PDB entry 6QIO | X-ray diffraction, 1.95 A resolution | chains B and C of the 3 polymer chains in the assembly

== Chain B ==
Protein: IgG receptor FcRn large subunit p51
From: Homo sapiens
UniProtKB: P55899 (FCGRN_HUMAN); residues 1-274 here correspond to UniProt positions 24-297 (UniProt number = residue number + 23)
Sequence (274 residues; row label = number of the first residue in the row):
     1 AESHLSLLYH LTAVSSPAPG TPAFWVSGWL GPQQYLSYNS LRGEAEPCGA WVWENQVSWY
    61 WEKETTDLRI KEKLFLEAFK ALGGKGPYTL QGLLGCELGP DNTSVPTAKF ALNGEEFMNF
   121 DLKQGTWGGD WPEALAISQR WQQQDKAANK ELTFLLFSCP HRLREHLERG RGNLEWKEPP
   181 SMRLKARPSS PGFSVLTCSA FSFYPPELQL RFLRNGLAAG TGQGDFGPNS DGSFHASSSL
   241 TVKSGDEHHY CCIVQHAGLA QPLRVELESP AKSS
Disordered / not traced: 1-2, 270-274
Disulfides: Cys96-Cys159, Cys198-Cys252
Covalent attachments: cysteine (CYS) linked to Cys48
Small-molecule neighbours: cysteine (CYS): Gln34, Ser37, Pro47

== Chain C ==
Protein: Beta-2-microglobulin
From: Homo sapiens
UniProtKB: P61769 (B2MG_HUMAN); residues 1-99 here correspond to UniProt positions 21-119 (UniProt number = residue number + 20)
Sequence (105 residues; each row starts with the number of its first residue):
     1 IQRTPKIQVY SRHPAENGKS NFLNCYVSGF HPSDIEVDLL KNGERIEKVE HSDLSFSKDW
    61 SFYLLYYTEF TPTEKDEYAC RVNHVTLSQP KIVKWDRDMH HHHHH
Disordered / not traced: 101-105
Differences from the reference sequence: expression tag (100-105)
Disulfides: Cys25-Cys80

== Interface between chain B and chain C ==
Residue-residue contacts (67; chain B residue first):
  His10(B) - Ser55(C)
  His10(B) - Phe56(C)  hydrogen bond (side chain-backbone)
  Leu11(B) - Phe56(C)
  Thr12(B) - Phe56(C)
  Thr12(B) - Phe62(C)
  Val14(B) - Ser33(C)
  Trp25(B) - Ser33(C)
  Trp25(B) - Leu54(C)  hydrogen bond (side chain-backbone)
  Ser27(B) - Ser55(C)  hydrogen bond
  Trp29(B) - Ser55(C)
  Trp29(B) - Tyr63(C)
  Gln34(B) - Asp53(C)  hydrogen bond
  Ser37(B) - Asp53(C)  hydrogen bond
  Thr89(B) - Phe62(C)
  Gln91(B) - His31(C)  hydrogen bond
  Gln91(B) - Phe56(C)
  Gln91(B) - Trp60(C)  hydrogen bond (side chain-backbone)
  Gln91(B) - Phe62(C)
  Gly92(B) - Phe56(C)
  Leu93(B) - Lys58(C)
  Leu93(B) - Trp60(C)  hydrophobic
  Lys109(B) - Lys58(C)
  Lys109(B) - Trp60(C)
  Phe110(B) - Trp60(C)
  Ala111(B) - Trp60(C)  hydrophobic
  Asn113(B) - Ile1(C)  hydrogen bond (backbone-backbone)
  Asn113(B) - His31(C)
  Gly114(B) - Ile1(C)
  Gly114(B) - His31(C)  hydrogen bond (backbone-side chain)
  Glu116(B) - Trp60(C)  hydrogen bond
  Arg183(B) - Pro14(C)
  Lys185(B) - Arg97(C)
  Lys185(B) - Asp98(C)  salt bridge
  Lys185(B) - Met99(C)
  Ala186(B) - Met99(C)
  Arg187(B) - Met99(C)  hydrogen bond (side chain-backbone)
  Arg187(B) - His100(C)
  Val195(B) - His100(C)
  Thr197(B) - Asp98(C)
  Thr197(B) - His100(C)  hydrogen bond (side chain-backbone)
  Ser199(B) - Asp98(C)
  Phe201(B) - Ser11(C)
  Phe201(B) - Arg12(C)
  Phe201(B) - His13(C)
  Phe201(B) - Pro14(C)
  Phe201(B) - Asp98(C)
  Ser202(B) - Arg12(C)  hydrogen bond (side chain-backbone)
  Ser202(B) - His13(C)
  Asp225(B) - Gln8(C)
  Asp225(B) - His100(C)  salt bridge
  Phe226(B) - Gln8(C)  hydrogen bond (backbone-side chain)
  Gly227(B) - Tyr10(C)
  Pro228(B) - Tyr10(C)  hydrogen bond (backbone-side chain)
  Pro228(B) - Tyr26(C)
  Pro228(B) - Leu65(C)
  Asn229(B) - Tyr10(C)
  Asn229(B) - Arg12(C)
  Asn229(B) - Asn24(C)  hydrogen bond
  Asn229(B) - Leu65(C)
  Ser230(B) - Arg12(C)
  Ser230(B) - Leu65(C)
  Ser230(B) - Tyr67(C)
  Asp231(B) - Arg12(C)  salt bridge
  His235(B) - Tyr10(C)
  His235(B) - Ser11(C)
  Ser237(B) - His100(C)
  Ser239(B) - His100(C)
Interface residues without a listed pair, chain B (40 interface residues in all): Glu115, Ser181
Interface residues without a listed pair, chain C (28 interface residues in all): Pro32, Ser52, Asp59

== Overview ==
Chain B and chain C form an interface of 40 and 28 residues respectively, with 16 hydrogen bonds and 3 salt
bridges. Polar contacts include Lys185(B)-Asp98(C), Asp225(B)-His100(C) and Asp231(B)-Arg12(C). Ligands of
chain B: cysteine.
Here chain B is IgG receptor FcRn large subunit p51 and chain C is Beta-2-microglobulin, both from Homo
sapiens. Entry 6QIO (Ternary complex of FcRn ectodomain, FcRn binding optimised human serum albumin and the
human growth hormone ...) was determined by X-ray diffraction (same publication as 6QIP).
